Entry 7UEA (electron microscopy, 3.49 A resolution); this record covers chains B and V of the 9 polymer chains in the assembly.

Chain B:
Name: Photosystem P840 reaction center iron-sulfur protein
Organism: Chlorobaculum tepidum TLS
UniProtKB: Q8KAY1 (Q8KAY1_CHLTE); residues 1-231 here = UniProt positions 1-231
Amino-acid sequence (231 residues; numbered 1 to 231; the number before each row is that of its first residue):
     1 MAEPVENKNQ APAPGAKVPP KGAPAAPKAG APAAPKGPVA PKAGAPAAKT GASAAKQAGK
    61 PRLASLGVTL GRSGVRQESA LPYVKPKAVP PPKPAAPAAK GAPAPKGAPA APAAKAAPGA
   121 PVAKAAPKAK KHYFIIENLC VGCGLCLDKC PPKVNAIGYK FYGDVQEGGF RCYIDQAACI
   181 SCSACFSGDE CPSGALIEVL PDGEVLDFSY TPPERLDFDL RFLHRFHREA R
Not modelled in the structure: 1-3, 16-130, 229-231
Ion coordination: 4Fe-4S cluster Fe site 1: Cys140, Cys143, Cys146, Cys191; 4Fe-4S cluster Fe site 2: Cys150, Cys179, Cys182, Cys185
Small-molecule neighbours:
  - 4Fe-4S cluster (SF4), molecule 1: Ile135, Cys140, Val141, Gly142, Cys143, Gly144, Leu145, Cys146, Cys172, Glu190, Cys191, Pro192, Ser193, Ala195, Leu196
  - 4Fe-4S cluster (SF4), molecule 2: Lys149, Cys150, Pro151, Val154, Ala156, Ile157, Cys179, Ile180, Ser181, Cys182, Ser183, Ala184, Cys185

Chain V:
Name: Bacteriochlorophyll a protein
Organism: Chlorobaculum tepidum TLS
UniProtKB: Q46393 (BCPA_CHLTE); numbering as in UniProt (aligned over 1-366)
Amino-acid sequence (366 residues; row label = number of the first residue in the row):
     1 MALFGSNDVT TAHSDYEIVL EGGSSSWGKV KARAKVNAPP ASPLLPADCD VKLNVKPLDP
    61 AKGFVRISAV FESIVDSTKN KLTIEADIAN ETKERRISVG EGMVSVGDFS HTFSFEGSVV
   121 NLFYYRSDAV RRNVPNPIYM QGRQFHDILM KVPLDNNDLI DTWEGTVKAI GSTGAFNDWI
   181 RDFWFIGPAF TALNEGGQRI SRIEVNGLNT ESGPKGPVGV SRWRFSHGGS GMVDSISRWA
   241 ELFPSDKLNR PAQVEAGFRS DSQGIEVKVD GEFPGVSVDA GGGLRRILNH PLIPLVHHGM
   301 VGKFNNFNVD AQLKVVLPKG YKIRYAAPQY RSQNLEEYRW SGGAYARWVE HVCKGGVGQF
   361 EILYAQ
Not modelled in the structure: 1-6
Ion coordination: bacteriochlorophyll a Mg near Tyr124 (its only coordinating residue here)
Small-molecule neighbours:
  - bacteriochlorophyll a (BCL), molecule 1: Ala12, Ser14, Tyr16, Ala34, Val36, Ala38, Pro39, Pro40, Ala41, Ser42, Ala47, Trp184, Phe185, Ile186, Ala189, Phe258, Ser260, Ile265, Val267, His298, Val301, Gly302, Asn305, Phe307, Cys353
  - bacteriochlorophyll a (BCL), molecule 2: Tyr16, Ile18, Val30, Ala32, Cys49, Val51, Phe71, Ala256, Gly257, Phe258, Val267, Val269, Ile287, Leu288, Asn289, His290, Pro291, Pro294, Leu295, His298, Leu313, Tyr345, Trp348, Val349, Val352, Cys353, Phe360, Ile362
  - bacteriochlorophyll a (BCL), molecule 3: Val30, Val51, Leu53, Val55, Val65, Ile67, Phe71, Ile88, Asp234, Ser235, Arg238, Glu241, Leu242, Phe243, Pro244, Ser245, Leu248, Val254, Ala256, Val269, Phe273, Pro274, Gly275, Leu288, Pro291
  - bacteriochlorophyll a (BCL), molecule 4: Ala41, Ser42, Pro43, Phe71, Leu82, Phe185, Ile186, Pro188, Ala189, Thr191, Ala192, Leu193, Gln198, His227, Asp234, Ile293, Pro294, His297, His298, Met300, Val301
  - bacteriochlorophyll a (BCL), molecule 5: Ser42, Pro43, Leu44, Asp48, Cys49, Phe71, Ser73, Val75, Asn80, Lys81, Leu82, Ile84, Val104, Val106, Phe113, Phe115, Ile148, Met150, Phe183, Trp184, Ile186, Phe258
  - bacteriochlorophyll a (BCL), molecule 6: Leu53, Val55, Ile67, Ala69, Phe71, Ile84, Ala86, Ile88, Arg96, Ile97, Ser98, Phe115, Gly117, Val119, Gln144, His146, Ile148, Trp184, Ile200, Trp223, Phe225, His227, Ser235, Trp239, Leu242, Ala252, Gln253, Val254, Glu272, Phe273
  - bacteriochlorophyll a (BCL), molecule 7: Val104, Val106, Phe109, His111, Phe113, Met150, Val152, Leu154, Asp158, Leu159, Thr162, Trp163, Thr166, Ile170, Phe176, Ile180, Phe183, Trp184, Ile203, Val205, Leu208, Gly219, Ser221, Trp223
  - bacteriochlorophyll a (BCL), molecule 8: Leu122, Phe123, Tyr124, Tyr125, Arg126, Ser127, Arg143, Phe145
  - bacteriochlorophyll a (BCL), molecule 9: Tyr125, Ser127, Ala129, Val130, Asn133
  - bacteriochlorophyll a (BCL), molecule 10: Tyr125, Val130, Val134, Pro137, Ile138, Tyr139, Met140, Gln141
  - bacteriochlorophyll a (BCL), molecule 11: Asp161, Thr162, Gly165, Thr166, Ala169, Ser172, Thr173, Phe176, Trp179, Ile180, Phe183

How chain B and chain V interact:
Residue-residue contacts - 30 pairs, chain B then chain V:
  Pro4(B) with Ser77(V)
  Val5(B) with Ile74(V); Ser77(V)
  Glu6(B) with Pro46(V); Asp48(V)
  Asn7(B) with Asp48(V), hydrogen bond (backbone-side chain); Asp50(V); Glu72(V); Ile74(V); Arg259(V), hydrogen bond
  Lys8(B) with Arg259(V), hydrogen bond (backbone-side chain)
  Asn9(B) with Arg259(V); Glu266(V)
  Gln10(B) with Lys268(V)
  Ala13(B) with His13(V); Arg33(V)
  Pro14(B) with His13(V); Lys35(V)
  Ser187(B) with Arg324(V); Gln366(V), hydrogen bond (side chain-backbone)
  Glu204(B) with Gly281(V); Gly282(V), hydrogen bond (side chain-backbone); Gly283(V)
  Leu206(B) with Gly282(V)
  Ser209(B) with Leu284(V); Arg324(V)
  Tyr210(B) with Leu284(V), hydrophobic; Arg324(V); Tyr325(V); Leu363(V), hydrophobic
Also at the interface, not in a pair above, chain B (16 interface residues in all): Pro12, Asp189
Also at the interface, not in a pair above, chain V (27 interface residues in all): Asp15, Ala34, Cys49, Asp76, Gly257, Ser260, Asp261

Summary:
16 residues of chain B and 27 residues of chain V are in contact, with 5 hydrogen bonds. Polar contacts
include Asn7(B)-Asp48(V), Asn7(B)-Arg259(V) and Lys8(B)-Arg259(V). Bound to chain B: 4Fe-4S cluster. Bound to
chain V: 11 copies of bacteriochlorophyll a.
Here chain B is Photosystem P840 reaction center iron-sulfur protein and chain V is Bacteriochlorophyll a
protein, both from Chlorobaculum tepidum TLS. Entry 7UEA (Photosynthetic assembly of Chlorobaculum tepidum
(RC-FMO1)) was determined by electron microscopy, deposited together with 7UEB.
